Entry 7VAS (electron microscopy, 3.00 A resolution); this record covers chains B and D of the 12 polymer chains in the assembly.

== Chain B ==
Protein: V-type ATP synthase alpha chain
Organism: Thermus thermophilus HB8
Notes: EC 7.1.2.2
Reference sequence: Q56403 (VATA_THET8); residues 1-578 here = UniProt positions 1-578
Chain sequence (578 residues; each row starts with the number of its first residue):
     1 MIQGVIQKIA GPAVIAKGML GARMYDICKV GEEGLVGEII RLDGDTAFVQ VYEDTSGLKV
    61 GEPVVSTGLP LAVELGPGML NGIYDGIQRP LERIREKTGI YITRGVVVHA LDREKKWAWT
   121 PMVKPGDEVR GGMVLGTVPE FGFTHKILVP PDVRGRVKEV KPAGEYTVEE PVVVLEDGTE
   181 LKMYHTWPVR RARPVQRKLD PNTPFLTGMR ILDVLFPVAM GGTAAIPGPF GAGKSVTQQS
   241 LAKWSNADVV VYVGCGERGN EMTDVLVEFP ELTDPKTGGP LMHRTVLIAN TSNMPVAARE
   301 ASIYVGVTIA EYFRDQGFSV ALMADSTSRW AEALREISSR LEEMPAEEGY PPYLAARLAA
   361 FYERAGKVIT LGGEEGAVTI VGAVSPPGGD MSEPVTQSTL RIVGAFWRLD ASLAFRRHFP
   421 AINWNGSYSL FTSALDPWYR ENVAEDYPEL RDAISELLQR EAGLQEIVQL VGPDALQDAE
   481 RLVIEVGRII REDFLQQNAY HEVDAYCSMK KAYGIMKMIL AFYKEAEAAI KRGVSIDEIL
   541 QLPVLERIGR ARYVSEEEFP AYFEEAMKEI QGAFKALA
Not modelled in the structure: 33
Differences from the reference sequence: conflict A232 (Ser in Q56403), S235 (Thr in Q56403)

== Chain D ==
Protein: V-type ATP synthase beta chain
Organism: Thermus thermophilus HB8
Reference sequence: Q56404 (VATB_THET8); residue numbers follow UniProt; this construct covers 1-478
Chain sequence (478 residues; row label = number of the first residue in the row):
     1 MDLLKKEYTG ITYISGPLLF VENAKDLAYG AIVDIKDGTG RVRGGQVIEV SEEYAVIQVF
    61 EETTGLDLAT TSVSLVEDVA RLGVSKEMLG RRFNGIGKPI DGLPPITPEK RLPITGLPLN
   121 PVARRKPEQF IQTGISTIDV MNTLVRGQKL PIFSGSGLPA NEIAAQIARQ ATVRPDLSGE
   181 GEKEEPFAVV FAAMGITQRE LSYFIQEFER TGALSRSVLF LNKADDPTIE RILTPRMALT
   241 VAEYLAFEHD YHVLVILTDM TNYCEALREI GAAREEIPGR RGYPGYMYTD LATIYERAGV
   301 VEGKKGSVTQ IPILSMPDDD RTHPIPDLTG YITEGQIQLS RELHRKGIYP PIDPLPSLSR
   361 LMNNGVGKGK TREDHKQVSD QLYSAYANGV DIRKLVAIIG EDALTENDRR YLQFADAFER
   421 FFINQGQQNR SIEESLQIAW ALLSMLPQGE LKRISKDHIG KYYGQKLEEI WGAPQALD
Not modelled in the structure: 1-4, 475-478

== How chain B and chain D interact ==
Contacting residue pairs - 73 pairs, chain B then chain D:
  Q7(B) with S51(D); E52(D), hydrogen bond
  K8(B) with E49(D), salt bridge; V50(D); S51(D)
  I9(B) with Y29(D), hydrophobic; E49(D); V50(D), hydrogen bond (backbone-backbone)
  G11(B) with Y29(D)
  K17(B) with E52(D), salt bridge
  T55(B) with Y29(D)
  S56(B) with Y29(D)
  G57(B) with A28(D); Y29(D), hydrogen bond (backbone-backbone)
  L58(B) with A28(D); Y29(D), hydrogen bond (backbone-backbone)
  K59(B) with D26(D), salt bridge; A28(D)
  V60(B) with V50(D); S51(D); E52(D)
  L91(B) with N120(D), hydrogen bond (backbone-side chain); V122(D), hydrophobic
  E92(B) with V122(D)
  R95(B) with N120(D); A123(D); E302(D)
  I100(B) with L119(D); N120(D), hydrogen bond (backbone-backbone); V301(D), hydrophobic
  Y101(B) with L117(D); P118(D); L119(D), hydrophobic; F247(D)
  I102(B) with L117(D); P118(D), hydrogen bond (backbone-backbone)
  T103(B) with L117(D)
  F230(B) with R360(D)
  E257(B) with E296(D)
  R258(B) with G330(D), hydrogen bond (side chain-backbone); Y331(D), hydrogen bond (side chain-backbone); I332(D), hydrogen bond (side chain-backbone); T333(D), hydrogen bond (side chain-backbone); R360(D)
  G259(B) with E296(D), hydrogen bond (backbone-side chain)
  N260(B) with P127(D); G147(D); E334(D), hydrogen bond; L361(D)
  T263(B) with R124(D); R125(D); K126(D)
  D264(B) with K126(D), salt bridge
  L266(B) with P121(D)
  T291(B) with E296(D)
  S292(B) with Y288(D); A292(D); E296(D), hydrogen bond (backbone-side chain)
  N293(B) with P118(D); E296(D)
  R299(B) with Y288(D); T289(D)
  S328(B) with Y331(D)
  R329(B) with Y288(D), hydrogen bond; Y331(D), hydrogen bond (side chain-backbone)
  E332(B) with Y288(D)
  E336(B) with T289(D), hydrogen bond
  S339(B) with G285(D)
  R340(B) with Y286(D)
  E348(B) with R280(D), salt bridge
  S385(B) with Y331(D), hydrogen bond (backbone-side chain)
  P387(B) with Y331(D), hydrophobic
  F415(B) with R453(D)
Other interface residues (no listed pair), chain B (47 interface residues in all): A10, I83, I94, G99, R104, M294, R335
Other interface residues (no listed pair), chain D (45 interface residues in all): K25, V79, K149, E243, T293, K304, D327, L358

== Overview ==
Chain B and chain D form an interface of 47 and 45 residues respectively; the contacts include 18 hydrogen
bonds and 5 salt bridges. Among the polar pairs are K8(B)-E49(D), K17(B)-E52(D) and K59(B)-D26(D).
Chain B is V-type ATP synthase alpha chain and chain D is V-type ATP synthase beta chain, both from Thermus
thermophilus HB8; the structure, V1EG domain of V/A-ATPase from Thermus thermophilus at low ATP concentration,
state1-2, was determined by electron microscopy (same publication as 7VAI, 7VAJ, 7VAK, 7VAL, 7VAM, 7VAN and 11
further entries).
